5DI7 - chains B and D of the 4 polymer chains in the assembly; structure by X-ray diffraction, 2.24 A resolution.

[Chain B]
Protein: Estrogen receptor
Source organism: Homo sapiens
Notes: fragment: ligand-binding domain
UniProt: P03372 (ESR1_HUMAN); numbering as in UniProt (aligned over 298-554)
Sequence (257 residues; row label = number of the first residue in the row):
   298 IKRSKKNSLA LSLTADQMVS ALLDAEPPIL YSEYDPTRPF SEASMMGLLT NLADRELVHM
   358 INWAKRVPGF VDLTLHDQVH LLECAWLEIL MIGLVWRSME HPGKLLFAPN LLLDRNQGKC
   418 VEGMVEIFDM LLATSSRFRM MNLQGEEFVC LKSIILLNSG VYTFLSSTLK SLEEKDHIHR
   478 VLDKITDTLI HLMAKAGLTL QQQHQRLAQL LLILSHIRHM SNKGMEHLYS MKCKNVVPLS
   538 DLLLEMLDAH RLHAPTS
Disordered / not traced: 298-304, 550-554
Construct notes: engineered mutation Ser-537 (Tyr in P03372)
Small-molecule neighbours: 5CQ ((1S,3aR,5S,7aS)-5-(4-hydroxy-2-methylphenyl)-7a-methyloctahydro-1H-inden-1-ol): Met-343, Leu-346, Thr-347, Leu-349, Ala-350, Glu-353, Leu-384, Leu-387, Met-388, Leu-391, Arg-394, Phe-404, Met-421, Ile-424, Leu-428, Gly-521, His-524, Leu-525

[Chain D]
Protein: Nuclear receptor coactivator 2
Notes: fragment: Nuclear receptor-interacting peptide
UniProt: Q15596 (NCOA2_HUMAN); numbering as in UniProt (aligned over 686-699)
Sequence (14 residues; row label = number of the first residue in the row):
   686 KHKILHRLLQ DSSS
Disordered / not traced: 686, 697-699

[Chain B / chain D interface]
Residue-residue contacts (22; chain B residue first):
  Ile-358(B) with Leu-690(D), hydrophobic; Leu-693(D), hydrophobic; Leu-694(D), hydrophobic
  Lys-362(B) with Leu-693(D); Leu-694(D); Asp-696(D)
  Leu-372(B) with Leu-694(D), hydrophobic; Gln-695(D)
  Gln-375(B) with Leu-694(D)
  Val-376(B) with Leu-690(D); His-691(D); Leu-694(D), hydrophobic
  Leu-379(B) with Leu-690(D), hydrophobic; Leu-694(D), hydrophobic
  Glu-380(B) with Lys-688(D), salt bridge; Leu-690(D)
  Asp-538(B) with Ile-689(D)
  Leu-539(B) with Ile-689(D)
  Glu-542(B) with Lys-688(D); Ile-689(D), hydrogen bond (side chain-backbone); Leu-690(D), hydrogen bond (side chain-backbone)
  Met-543(B) with Leu-690(D), hydrophobic
Also at the interface, not in a pair above, chain B (13 interface residues in all): Asn-359, Phe-367

[In short]
13 residues of chain B and 8 residues of chain D are in contact; the contacts include 2 hydrogen bonds and 1
salt bridge. Among the polar pairs are Glu-380(B)/Lys-688(D), Glu-542(B)/Ile-689(D) and Glu-542(B)/Leu-690(D).
Ligands of chain B: compound 5CQ.
Chain B is Estrogen receptor (Homo sapiens) and chain D is Nuclear receptor coactivator 2; the structure,
Crystal Structure of the ER-alpha Ligand-binding Domain in complex with an methyl-substituted A-CD ring
estrogen derivative ..., was determined by X-ray diffraction, deposited together with 4ZN7, 4ZNH, 4ZNS, 4ZNT,
4ZNU, 4ZNV and 50 further entries.
